PDB entry 8PR7 | X-ray diffraction, 2.76 A resolution | chains A and B of the 6 polymer chains in the assembly

# Chain A
Molecule: Aurora kinase A
From: Homo sapiens
Notes: EC 2.7.11.1
Reference sequence: O14965 (AURKA_HUMAN); residue numbers follow UniProt; this construct covers 122-403
Amino-acid sequence (283 residues; each row starts with the number of its first residue):
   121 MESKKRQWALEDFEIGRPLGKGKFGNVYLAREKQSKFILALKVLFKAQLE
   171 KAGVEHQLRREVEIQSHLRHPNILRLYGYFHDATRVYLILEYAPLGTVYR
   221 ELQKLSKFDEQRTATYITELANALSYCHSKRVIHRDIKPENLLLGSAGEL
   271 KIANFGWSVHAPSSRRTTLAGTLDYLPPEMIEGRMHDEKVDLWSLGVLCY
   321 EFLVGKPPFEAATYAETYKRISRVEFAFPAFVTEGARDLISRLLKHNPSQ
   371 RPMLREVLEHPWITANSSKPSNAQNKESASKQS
Not modelled in the structure: 121-123, 276-288, 390-403
Sequence notes: initiating methionine (121); engineered mutation Asn274 (Asp in O14965), Ala290 (Cys in O14965), Ala332 (Asn in O14965), Ala335 (Gln in O14965), Ala347 (Thr in O14965), Ala350 (Asp in O14965), Ala393 (Cys in O14965)
Ligand contacts: ADP (adenosine-5'-diphosphate): Leu139, Gly140, Lys141, Gly142, Lys143, Phe144, Val147, Ala160, Lys162, Leu194, Leu210, Glu211, Tyr212, Ala213, Thr217, Leu263, Phe275
What the authors report for this chain:
  - conformationally variable residues (helix shift): Ser186
  - mutagenesis - F165D/R205A (26 +/- 16 uM): decreased binding to Centrosomal protein of 192 kDa

# Chain B
Molecule: Monobody
From: synthetic construct
Notes: antibody fragment or engineered binder
Amino-acid sequence (96 residues; each row starts with the number of its first residue; numbers below 1 keep their minus sign (Gly-2 is residue -2)):
    -2 GSMGSVSSVPTKLEVVAATPTSLLISWDAPAVTVVHYVITYGETGGNSPV
    48 QEFTVPGSKSTATISGLKPGVDYTITVYAIDFYWGSYSPISINYRT
Not modelled in the structure: -2 to 2

# Chain A / chain B interface
Residue-residue contacts (21; chain A residue first):
  Gln127(A) with Tyr75(B); Ser83(B); Tyr84(B); Ser85(B); Pro86(B)
  Glu131(A) with Val3(B)
  Lys166(A) with Tyr84(B), hydrogen bond
  Glu175(A) with Tyr80(B); Trp81(B), hydrogen bond
  His176(A) with Tyr80(B)
  Leu178(A) with Trp81(B), hydrophobic
  Arg179(A) with Tyr80(B), hydrogen bond (side chain-backbone); Trp81(B)
  His201(A) with Asp78(B); Trp81(B); Gly82(B), hydrogen bond (side chain-backbone); Ser83(B), hydrogen bond (side chain-backbone); Tyr84(B)
  Asp202(A) with Ser4(B); Tyr84(B)
  Val206(A) with Trp81(B)
Interface residues without a listed pair, chain A (12 interface residues in all): Tyr199, Ala203

# Overview
12 residues of chain A face 11 of chain B across their interface, with 5 hydrogen bonds. Polar contacts
include Lys166(A)-Tyr84(B), Glu175(A)-Trp81(B) and Arg179(A)-Tyr80(B). Ligands of chain A: ADP. The paper
reports that F165D/R205A of chain A reduce binding to Centrosomal protein of 192 kDa; conformational
variability at Ser186(A).
Chain A is Aurora kinase A (Homo sapiens) and chain B is Monobody (synthetic construct); the structure,
Aurora-A in complex with CEP192 and an inhibitory monobody, was determined by X-ray diffraction.
